PDB entry 7CQC | X-ray diffraction, 2.50 A resolution | chains H and L of the 3 polymer chains in the assembly

[Chain H]
Molecule: Heavy chain of antigen binding fragment, Fab of NZ-1
From: Rattus norvegicus
Notes: antibody fragment or engineered binder
Amino-acid sequence (219 residues; numbered 20 to 238; the number before each row is that of its first residue):
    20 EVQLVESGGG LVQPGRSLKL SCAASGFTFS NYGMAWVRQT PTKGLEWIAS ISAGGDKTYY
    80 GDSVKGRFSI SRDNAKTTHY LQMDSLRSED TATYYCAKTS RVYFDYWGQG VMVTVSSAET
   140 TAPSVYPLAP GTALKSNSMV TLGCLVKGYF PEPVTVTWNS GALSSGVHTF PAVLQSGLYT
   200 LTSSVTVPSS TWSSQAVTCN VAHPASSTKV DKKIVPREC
Unresolved in the structure: 150-156
Disulfide bonds: C41-C115, C163-C218

[Chain L]
Molecule: Light chain of antigen binding fragment, Fab of NZ-1
From: Rattus norvegicus
Notes: antibody fragment or engineered binder
Amino-acid sequence (214 residues; each row starts with the number of its first residue):
    20 EFVLTQPNSV STNLGSTVKL SCKRSTGNIG SNYVNWYQQH EGRSPTTMIY RDDKRPDGVP
    80 DRFSGSIDRS SNSALLTINN VQTEDEADYF CHSYSSGIVF GGGTKLTVLG QPKSTPTLTV
   140 FPPSTEELQG NKATLVCLIS DFYPSDVEVA WKANGAPISQ GVDTANPTKQ GNKYIASSFL
   200 RLTAEQWRSR NSFTCQVTHE GNTVEKSLSP AECV
Modified / non-standard residues: E20 (pyroglutamic acid; PCA)
Disulfide bonds: C41-C110, C156-C214

[Chain H / chain L interface]
Cross-chain cystine bridges: C238(H)-C232(L)
Pairs across the interface (67; chain H residue first):
  V56(H) with F119(L), hydrophobic
  Q58(H) with Q58(L), hydrogen bond
  L64(H) with F109(L), hydrophobic; F119(L)
  W66(H) with I117(L)
  S69(H) with I117(L)
  Y114(H) with Q58(L), hydrogen bond; R62(L); S63(L)
  R120(H) with R70(L)
  V121(H) with Y52(L), hydrophobic; N54(L), hydrogen bond (backbone-side chain); R70(L); Y113(L)
  Y122(H) with N54(L); Y56(L); T66(L); Y69(L), hydrophobic
  F123(H) with Y56(L), hydrogen bond (backbone-side chain); T66(L), hydrogen bond (backbone-side chain); H111(L); F119(L), hydrophobic
  D124(H) with T66(L), hydrogen bond (backbone-side chain)
  W126(H) with Y56(L); P64(L); F119(L), hydrophobic
  G127(H) with S63(L), hydrogen bond (backbone-side chain)
  Q128(H) with S63(L)
  Y145(H) with S143(L); E146(L)
  P146(H) with S143(L); E145(L)
  L147(H) with F140(L); V155(L), hydrophobic
  A148(H) with F140(L); P141(L)
  T160(H) with T138(L); F140(L)
  L161(H) with F140(L)
  L164(H) with T153(L); F198(L), hydrophobic
  K166(H) with E146(L), salt bridge; T153(L)
  H187(H) with Q189(L), hydrogen bond
  T188(H) with Q189(L), hydrogen bond (backbone-side chain)
  F189(H) with L157(L), hydrophobic; I158(L); I194(L), hydrophobic; A195(L)
  P190(H) with A184(L); T187(L); I194(L); S196(L)
  V192(H) with A184(L), hydrophobic; F198(L), hydrophobic
  Q194(H) with D182(L); R200(L)
  T199(H) with F198(L)
  T201(H) with V155(L); F198(L)
  S203(H) with L157(L)
  R236(H) with P141(L); P142(L); T144(L); E231(L), salt bridge
  E237(H) with C232(L)
  C238(H) with C232(L), disulfide
Interface residues without a listed pair, chain H (41 interface residues in all): G63, E65, G129, P149, G162, A191, L200
Interface residues without a listed pair, chain L (42 interface residues in all): G116, K151, T183, W206

[Overview]
Chain H and chain L form an interface of 41 and 42 residues respectively; the contacts include 1 disulfide
bond, 9 hydrogen bonds and 2 salt bridges. Polar pairs include K166(H)-E146(L), R236(H)-E231(L) and
Q58(H)-Q58(L).
Chain H is Heavy chain of antigen binding fragment, Fab of NZ-1 and chain L is Light chain of antigen binding
fragment, Fab of NZ-1, both from Rattus norvegicus; the structure, The NZ-1 Fab complexed with the PDZ tandem
fragment of A. aeolicus S2P homolog with the ..., was determined by X-ray diffraction together with 7CQD from
the same study.
